PDB entry 1R5N | X-ray diffraction, 2.90 A resolution | chain A

# Chain A
Name: Eukaryotic peptide chain release factor GTP-binding subunit
Source organism: Schizosaccharomyces pombe
UniProtKB: O74718 (ERF2_SCHPO); residue numbers follow UniProt; this construct covers 196-662
Sequence (467 residues; numbered 196 to 662; the number before each row is that of its first residue):
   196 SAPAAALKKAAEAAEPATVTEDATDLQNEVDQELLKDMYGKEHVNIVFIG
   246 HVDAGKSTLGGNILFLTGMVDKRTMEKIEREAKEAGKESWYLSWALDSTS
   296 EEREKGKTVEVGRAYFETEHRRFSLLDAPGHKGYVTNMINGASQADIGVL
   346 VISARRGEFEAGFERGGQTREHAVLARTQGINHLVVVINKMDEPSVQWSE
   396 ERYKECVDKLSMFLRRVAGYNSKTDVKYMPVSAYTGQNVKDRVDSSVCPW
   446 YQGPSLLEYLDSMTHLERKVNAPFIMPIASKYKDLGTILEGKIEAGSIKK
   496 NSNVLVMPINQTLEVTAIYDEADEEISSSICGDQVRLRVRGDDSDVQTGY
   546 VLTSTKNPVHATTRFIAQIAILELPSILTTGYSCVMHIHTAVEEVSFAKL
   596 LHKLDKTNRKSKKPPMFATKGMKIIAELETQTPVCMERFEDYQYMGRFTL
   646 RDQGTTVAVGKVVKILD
Unresolved in the structure: 196-214, 279-307, 325-335
Small-molecule neighbours: GDP (guanosine-5'-diphosphate): H246, V247, D248, A249, G250, K251, S252, T253, K278, N384, K385, D387, E388, S427, A428, Y429
Swiss-Prot annotation at these positions:
  - region: G245 to S252 (G1), G301 to E305 (G2), D322 to G325 (G3), N384 to D387 (G4), S427 to Y429 (G5)
  - binding site (GTP): G245 to S252, N384 to D387, A428, Y429
  - modified residue: S539 (Phosphoserine)
  - mutagenesis: S571 (S571A: Reduced interaction with sup45/eRF1), I572 (I572A: Reduced interaction with sup45/eRF1), Y577 (Y577A: Reduced interaction with sup45/eRF1), F612 (F612A: Reduced interaction with sup45/eRF1), D647 (D647A: Reduced interaction with sup45/eRF1)
Reported in the primary citation:
  - binding site for GDP: K385, Y429
  - conformationally variable residues (loop rearrangement): G245 to A249
  - mutagenesis - T215A, D217A, E228A, Y234A, T585A, F634A, Y639A: unchanged growth
  - mutagenesis - M233A, H582A, H582A/R646A, R642A, F643A, R646A, V654A, K656A: decreased growth
  - mutagenesis - H582A/R646A: decreased binding to eRF1

# In short
Bound to chain A: GDP. UniProt lists 14 GTP-binding residues and 5 mutagenesis sites. The paper reports a
binding site for GDP at K385 and Y429; M233A, H582A and H582A/R646A, among others, reduce growth; 15
substitutions were tested in all.
Chain A is Eukaryotic peptide chain release factor GTP-binding subunit (Schizosaccharomyces pombe); the
structure, Crystal Structure Analysis of sup35 complexed with GDP, was determined by X-ray diffraction
together with 1R5B and 1R5O from the same study.
